Entry 4ZVS (X-ray diffraction, 2.50 A resolution); this record covers chains A and C of the 6 polymer chains in the assembly.

# Chain A
Molecule: Caspase-7
Organism: Homo sapiens
Notes: EC 3.4.22.60
Reference sequence: P55210 (CASP7_HUMAN); numbering as in UniProt (aligned over 1-198)
Chain sequence (198 residues; row label = number of the first residue in the row):
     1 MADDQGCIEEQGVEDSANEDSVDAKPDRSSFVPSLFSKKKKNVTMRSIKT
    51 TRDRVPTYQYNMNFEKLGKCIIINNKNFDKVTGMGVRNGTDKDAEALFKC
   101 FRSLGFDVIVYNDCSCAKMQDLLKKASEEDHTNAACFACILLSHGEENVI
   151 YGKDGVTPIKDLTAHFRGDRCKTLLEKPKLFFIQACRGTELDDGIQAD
Not modelled in the structure: 1-57, 197-198
UniProt features mapped onto this chain:
  - region: Lys38 to Lys41 (Exosite), Lys76 to Arg87 (Loop L1), Arg187 to Gln196 (Loop L2)
  - active site: His144, Cys186
  - site: Phe36, Ser37 (Cleavage), Met45, Arg46 (Cleavage), Ser47, Ile48 (Cleavage), Arg187 (Involved in allosteric regulation)
  - modified residue: Ala2 (N-acetylalanine), Ser30 (Phosphoserine), Ser37 (Phosphoserine), Thr173 (Phosphothreonine)
  - mutagenesis: Asp23 (D23A: Abolished cleavage at the N-terminus, leading to impaired activation and thiol protease activity. In P7-D2A mutant ...), Ser30 (S30A: Abolished phosphorylation by PAK2; when associated with A-173 and A-239; S30E: Mimics phosphorylation; does not affect thiol protease activity), Lys38 to Lys41 (Decreased ability to cleave PARP1 and PTGES3; Decreased ability to cleave PARP1), Lys39 to Lys40 (Does not affect ability to cleave PARP1; Decreased ability to cleave PARP1. Decreased RNA-binding), Lys39 (K39E: Decreased ability to cleave PARP1), Thr173 (T173A: Abolished phosphorylation by PAK2; when associated with A-30 and A-239), Cys186 (C186A: Abolished thiol protease activity), Arg187 (R187K: Does not significantly affect thiol protease catalytic efficiency; R187M/A/G: Reduced thiol protease catalytic efficiency; R187W/N: Strongly reduced thiol protease catalytic efficiency), Asp192 (D192A: Strongly reduced thiol protease activity), Asp198 (D198A: Strongly reduced cleavage and activation by initiator caspases. Abolished cleavage and activation by initiator caspases; when associated with A-206. In P7-D2A mutant ...)

# Chain C
Molecule: Caspase-7
Organism: Homo sapiens
Notes: EC 3.4.22.60
Reference sequence: P55210 (CASP7_HUMAN); residues 301-498 here correspond to UniProt positions 1-198 (UniProt number = residue number - 300)
Chain sequence (198 residues; numbered 301 to 498; the number before each row is that of its first residue):
   301 MADDQGCIEEQGVEDSANEDSVDAKPDRSSFVPSLFSKKKKNVTMRSIKT
   351 TRDRVPTYQYNMNFEKLGKCIIINNKNFDKVTGMGVRNGTDKDAEALFKC
   401 FRSLGFDVIVYNDCSCAKMQDLLKKASEEDHTNAACFACILLSHGEENVI
   451 YGKDGVTPIKDLTAHFRGDRCKTLLEKPKLFFIQACRGTELDDGIQAD
Not modelled in the structure: 301-356, 497-498
UniProt features mapped onto this chain:
  - region: Lys338 to Lys341 (Exosite), Lys376 to Arg387 (Loop L1), Arg487 to Gln496 (Loop L2)
  - active site: His444, Cys486
  - site: Phe336, Ser337 (Cleavage), Met345, Arg346 (Cleavage), Ser347, Ile348 (Cleavage), Arg487 (Involved in allosteric regulation)
  - modified residue: Ala302 (N-acetylalanine), Ser330 (Phosphoserine), Ser337 (Phosphoserine), Thr473 (Phosphothreonine)

# How chain A and chain C interact
Contacting residue pairs (10):
  Lys160(A) with Glu490(C), salt bridge
  Gly168(A) with Ile495(C)
  Asp169(A) with Ile495(C)
  Lys172(A) with Ile495(C); Gln496(C)
  Leu175(A) with Ile495(C), hydrophobic; Gln496(C)
  Glu190(A) with Lys460(C), salt bridge
  Ile195(A) with Leu475(C), hydrophobic
  Gln196(A) with Leu475(C)
Other interface residues (no listed pair), chain A (9 interface residues in all): Glu176
Other interface residues (no listed pair), chain C (9 interface residues in all): Gly468, Asp469, Lys472, Glu476

# Summary
Chain A and chain C each contribute 9 residues to their interface, with 2 salt bridges. Polar contacts include
Lys160(A)-Glu490(C) and Glu190(A)-Lys460(C). From UniProt: active-site residues His144(A) and Cys186(A) and 14
mutagenesis sites on chain A; active-site residues His444(C) and Cys486(C) on chain C.
Chain A and chain C are both Caspase-7 (Homo sapiens); the structure, Caspase-7 Variant 1 (V1) with
reprogrammed substrate specificity due to Y230A/W232M/S234N substitutions, bound to DEVD inhibitor, was
determined by X-ray diffraction together with 4ZVO, 4ZVP, 4ZVQ, 4ZVR, 4ZVT and 4ZVU from the same study.
